Entry 7GXA (X-ray diffraction, 1.95 A resolution); this record covers chains A and D.

[Chain A]
Molecule: B-cell lymphoma 6 protein
Organism: Homo sapiens
Reference sequence: P41182 (BCL6_HUMAN); numbering as in UniProt (aligned over 5-129)
Sequence (128 residues; row label = number of the first residue in the row):
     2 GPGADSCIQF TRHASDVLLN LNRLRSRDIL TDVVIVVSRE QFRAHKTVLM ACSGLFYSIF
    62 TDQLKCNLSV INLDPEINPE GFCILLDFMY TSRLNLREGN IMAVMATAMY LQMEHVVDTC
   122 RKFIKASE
Not modelled in the structure: 2-6
Construct notes: expression tag (2-4)
Curated features (UniProtKB/Swiss-Prot):
  - mutagenesis: Asn21 (N21K: Abolishes interaction with NCOR2 and HDAC2, no effect on interaction with CTBP1 and transcriptional autoinhibition; when associated with A-116 and 376-Q--Q-379), Ser59 (S59A: Abolished ubiquitination by the SCF(FBXL17) complex), His116 (H116A: Abolishes interaction with NCOR2 and HDAC2, no effect on interaction with CTBP1 and transcriptional autoinhibition; when associated with K-21 and 376-Q--Q-379)
Ligand contacts: A1ACB (5-{[5-chloro-2-(methylsulfanyl)pyrimidin-4-yl]amino}-1,3-dihydro-2H-indol-2-one): Asn21, Arg24, Leu25, Met51, Ala52, Cys53, Ser54, Gly55, Tyr58, Gln113, Met114, Glu115

[Chain D]
Molecule: WVIP tetrapeptide
Sequence (6 residues; each row starts with the number of its first residue; numbering starts at 0):
     0 XWVIPA
Modified residues: ACE (acetyl group) at position 0

[How chain A and chain D interact]
Pairs across the interface (11; chain A residue first):
  Cys8(A) - Pro4(D)
  Ile9(A) - Trp1(D)  hydrophobic
  Ile9(A) - Val2(D)
  Gln10(A) - ACE_0(D)
  Gln10(A) - Trp1(D)
  Gln10(A) - Val2(D)  hydrogen bond (backbone-backbone)
  Gln10(A) - Pro4(D)
  Phe11(A) - ACE_0(D)
  Phe11(A) - Trp1(D)
  Thr12(A) - ACE_0(D)  hydrogen bond (backbone-backbone)
  Thr12(A) - Val2(D)
Also at the interface, not in a pair above, chain D (5 interface residues in all): Ile3

[In short]
Chain A and chain D each contribute 5 residues to their interface, with 2 hydrogen bonds. Backbone hydrogen
bonds pair Gln10(A)-Val2(D) and Thr12(A)-ACE_0(D). Bound to chain A: compound A1ACB. Curated annotation
(UniProt) lists 3 mutagenesis sites on chain A.
Chain A is B-cell lymphoma 6 protein (Homo sapiens) and chain D is WVIP tetrapeptide; the structure, Crystal
Structure of B-cell lymphoma 6 protein BTB domain in complex with ligand 8 at 1.81 ..., was determined by
X-ray diffraction, deposited together with 7GUD, 7GUE, 7GUF, 7GUG, 7GUH, 7GUI and 126 further entries.
